7XMS - chains A and B of the 6 polymer chains in the assembly; structure by electron microscopy, 2.90 A resolution.

# Chain A
Name: Guanine nucleotide-binding protein G(i) subunit alpha-1
Source organism: Homo sapiens
UniProt: P63096 (GNAI1_HUMAN); residues 1-354 here = UniProt positions 1-354
Amino-acid sequence (354 residues; numbered 1 to 354; the number before each row is that of its first residue):
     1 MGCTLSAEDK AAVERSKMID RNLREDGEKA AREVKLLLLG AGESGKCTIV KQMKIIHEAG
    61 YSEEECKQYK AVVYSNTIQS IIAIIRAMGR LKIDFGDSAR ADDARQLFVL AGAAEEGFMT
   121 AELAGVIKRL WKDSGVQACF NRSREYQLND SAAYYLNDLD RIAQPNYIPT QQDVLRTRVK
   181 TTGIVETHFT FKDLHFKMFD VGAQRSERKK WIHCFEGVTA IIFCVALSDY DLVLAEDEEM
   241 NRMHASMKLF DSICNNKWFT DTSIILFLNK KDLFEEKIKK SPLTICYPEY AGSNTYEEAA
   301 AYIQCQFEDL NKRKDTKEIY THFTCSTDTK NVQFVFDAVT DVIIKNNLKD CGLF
Unresolved in the structure: 1-4, 56-181
Construct notes: engineered mutation Cys47 (Ser in P63096), Ala203 (Gly in P63096), Ala245 (Glu in P63096), Ser326 (Ala in P63096)
UniProt features mapped onto this chain:
  - region: Lys35 to Lys46, Thr48 (G1 motif), Asp173 to Thr181 (G2 motif), Phe196 to Gly202, Gln204, Arg205 (G3 motif), Ile265 to Asp272 (G4 motif), Thr324, Cys325, Thr327 to Thr329 (G5 motif)
  - binding site (GTP): Glu43 to Lys46, Thr48, Ser151, Leu175 to Thr181, Asp200 to Gly202, Gln204, Asn269 to Asp272
  - binding site (Mg(2+)): Thr181
  - modified residue: Arg178 (ADP-ribosylarginine), Gln204 (Deamidated glutamine), Cys351 (ADP-ribosylcysteine)
  - lipidation: Gly2 (N-myristoyl glycine), Cys3 (S-palmitoyl cysteine)
  - natural variant: Gly40 (G40C: In NEDHISB; G40R: In NEDHISB), Gly45 (G45D: In NEDHISB), Thr48 (T48I: In NEDHISB; T48K: In NEDHISB), Gln52 (Q52P: In NEDHISB), Ser75 (deletion: In NEDHISB; uncertain significance), Gln172 (deletion: In NEDHISB), Asp173 (D173V: In NEDHISB), Glu186 to Phe189 (deletion: In NEDHISB; uncertain significance), Cys224 (C224Y: In NEDHISB), Lys270 (K270N: In NEDHISB; K270R: In NEDHISB), Asp272 (D272G: In NEDHISB), Val332 (V332E: In NEDHISB; uncertain significance)
  - mutagenesis: Gly42 (G42R: Abolishes switch to an activated conformation and dissociation from beta and gamma subunits upon GTP binding. Abolishes interaction with RGS family members), Glu116 (E116L: Enhances interaction (inactive GDP-bound) with RGS14), Gln147 (Q147L: Enhances interaction (inactive GDP-bound) with RGS14)

# Chain B
Name: Guanine nucleotide-binding protein G(I)/G(S)/G(T) subunit beta-1
Source organism: Homo sapiens
UniProt: P62873 (GBB1_HUMAN); residue numbers follow UniProt; this construct covers 2-340
Amino-acid sequence (351 residues; numbered -10 to 340; the number before each row is that of its first residue; numbers below 1 keep their minus sign (Met-10 is residue -10)):
   -10 MHHHHHHGSL LQSELDQLRQ EAEQLKNQIR DARKACADAT LSQITNNIDP VGRIQMRTRR
    50 TLRGHLAKIY AMHWGTDSRL LVSASQDGKL IIWDSYTTNK VHAIPLRSSW VMTCAYAPSG
   110 NYVACGGLDN ICSIYNLKTR EGNVRVSREL AGHTGYLSCC RFLDDNQIVT SSGDTTCALW
   170 DIETGQQTTT FTGHTGDVMS LSLAPDTRLF VSGACDASAK LWDVREGMCR QTFTGHESDI
   230 NAICFFPNGN AFATGSDDAT CRLFDLRADQ ELMTYSHDNI ICGITSVSFS KSGRLLLAGY
   290 DDFNCNVWDA LKADRAGVLA GHDNRVSCLG VTDDGMAVAT GSWDSFLKIW N
Unresolved in the structure: -10 to 15
Construct notes: expression tag (-10 to 1)
UniProt features mapped onto this chain:
  - modified residue: Ser2 (N-acetylserine), His266 (Phosphohistidine)
  - natural variant: Leu30 (L30F: In MRD42; uncertain significance), Arg52 (R52G: In MRD42), Gly64 (G64V: In MRD42), Asp76 (D76E: In MRD42; D76G: In MRD42), Gly77 (G77S: In MRD42), Lys78 (K78R: In MRD42), Ile80 (I80N: In MRD42; I80T: In MRD42), His91 (H91R: In MRD42; uncertain significance), Ala92 (A92T: In MRD42), Pro94 (P94S: In MRD42), Leu95 (L95P: In MRD42), Arg96 (R96L: In MRD42), 5 further natural variant entries in UniProt

# How chain A and chain B interact
Contacting residue pairs (54):
  Ala12(A) - Asn88(B)
  Val13(A) - Asn88(B)
  Arg15(A) - Val90(B)  hydrogen bond (side chain-backbone)
  Arg15(A) - His91(B)
  Ser16(A) - Asn88(B)
  Ser16(A) - Lys89(B)  hydrogen bond (side chain-backbone)
  Ile19(A) - Lys89(B)
  Ile19(A) - Val90(B)
  Ile19(A) - Ala92(B)  hydrophobic
  Asp20(A) - Lys89(B)  salt bridge
  Leu23(A) - Gly53(B)
  Leu23(A) - Leu55(B)
  Leu23(A) - Lys78(B)
  Leu23(A) - Ile80(B)  hydrophobic
  Leu23(A) - Lys89(B)
  Asp26(A) - Lys78(B)  salt bridge
  Gly27(A) - Leu55(B)
  Thr182(A) - Asp118(B)
  Thr182(A) - Asn119(B)  hydrogen bond
  Thr182(A) - His142(B)
  Thr182(A) - Thr143(B)  hydrogen bond (side chain-backbone)
  Gly183(A) - Leu117(B)
  Gly183(A) - Asp118(B)
  Gly183(A) - Asn119(B)
  Ile184(A) - Trp99(B)
  Ile184(A) - Leu117(B)  hydrophobic
  Ile184(A) - Asp118(B)
  Glu186(A) - Arg96(B)
  Phe199(A) - Trp99(B)  hydrophobic
  Ser206(A) - Tyr145(B)
  Ser206(A) - Gly162(B)
  Ser206(A) - Asp186(B)
  Glu207(A) - Cys204(B)  hydrogen bond
  Lys209(A) - Asp228(B)  salt bridge
  Lys210(A) - Met101(B)
  Lys210(A) - Tyr145(B)
  Lys210(A) - Met188(B)
  Lys210(A) - Cys204(B)
  Lys210(A) - Asp228(B)
  Lys210(A) - Asn230(B)
  Lys210(A) - Asp246(B)  salt bridge
  Trp211(A) - Tyr145(B)
  His213(A) - Lys57(B)
  His213(A) - Tyr59(B)  hydrogen bond (backbone-side chain)
  His213(A) - Trp332(B)
  Cys214(A) - Tyr59(B)
  Cys214(A) - Gln75(B)  hydrogen bond (backbone-side chain)
  Cys214(A) - Trp99(B)
  Cys214(A) - Met101(B)  hydrophobic
  Phe215(A) - Trp99(B)
  Phe215(A) - Leu117(B)  hydrophobic
  Glu216(A) - Lys57(B)  salt bridge
  Trp258(A) - Arg314(B)
  Trp258(A) - Trp332(B)  hydrophobic
Also at the interface, not in a pair above, chain A (27 interface residues in all): Asp9, Arg24, Lys35
Also at the interface, not in a pair above, chain B (31 interface residues in all): Ala140

# Overview
27 residues of chain A and 31 residues of chain B are in contact, with 7 hydrogen bonds and 5 salt bridges.
Polar pairs include Asp20(A)-Lys89(B), Asp26(A)-Lys78(B) and Lys209(A)-Asp228(B). From UniProt: 21 GTP-binding
residues, Mg2+-binding residue Thr181(A) and 3 mutagenesis sites on chain A.
Chain A is Guanine nucleotide-binding protein G(i) subunit alpha-1 and chain B is Guanine nucleotide-binding
protein G(I)/G(S)/G(T) subunit beta-1, both from Homo sapiens; the structure, CryoEM structure of somatostatin
receptor 4 (SSTR4) in complex with Gi1 and its endogeneous ligand SST-14, was determined by electron
microscopy together with 7XMR, 7XMT and 7XN9 from the same study.
